Entry 4Q4V (X-ray diffraction, 2.90 A resolution); this record covers chains 2 and 3 of the 4 polymer chains in the assembly.

Chain 2:
Molecule: Coxsackievirus capsid protein VP2
From: Coxsackievirus A24
UniProt: V9VEF3 (V9VEF3_9ENTO); residues 1-271 here correspond to UniProt positions 70-340 (UniProt number = residue number + 69)
Chain sequence (271 residues; each row starts with the number of its first residue):
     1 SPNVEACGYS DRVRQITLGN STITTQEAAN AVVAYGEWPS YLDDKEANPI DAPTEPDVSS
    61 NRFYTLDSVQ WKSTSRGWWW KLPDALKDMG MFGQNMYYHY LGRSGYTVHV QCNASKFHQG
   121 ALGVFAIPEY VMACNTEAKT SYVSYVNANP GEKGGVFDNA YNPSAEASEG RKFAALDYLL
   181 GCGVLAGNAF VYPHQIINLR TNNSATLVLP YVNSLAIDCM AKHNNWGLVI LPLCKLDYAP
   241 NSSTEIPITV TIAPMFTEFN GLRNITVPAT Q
Unresolved in the structure: 1-7

Chain 3:
Molecule: Coxsackievirus capsid protein VP3
From: Coxsackievirus A24
UniProt: V9VEF3 (V9VEF3_9ENTO); residues 1-240 here correspond to UniProt positions 341-580 (UniProt number = residue number + 340)
Chain sequence (240 residues; numbered 1 to 240; the number before each row is that of its first residue):
     1 GLPTMLTPGS SQFLTSDDFQ SPCALPNFDV TPPIHIPGEV FNMMELAEID SMIPMNSVTG
    61 KANTMEMYPI PLDDKGSATP IFSISLSPAS DKRLQYTMLG EILNYYTHWT GSLRFTFLFC
   121 GSMMATGKIL LSYSPPGAKP PTTRKDAMLG THIIWDLGLQ SSCTMLAPWI SNTVYRRCIK
   181 DDFTEGGYIT CFYQTRIVVP SGTPTSMFML AFVSACPDFS VRLLRDTNHI SQRTLFARAQ
Unresolved in the structure: 238-240

Chain 2 / chain 3 interface:
Residue-residue contacts - 71 pairs, chain 2 then chain 3:
  Y35(2) - G38(3)
  E37(2) - H35(3)  salt bridge
  E37(2) - P37(3)
  E46(2) - I34(3)
  E46(2) - H35(3)  hydrogen bond (side chain-backbone)
  R76(2) - M65(3)
  R76(2) - E66(3)  salt bridge
  K116(2) - S122(3)
  K116(2) - M123(3)  hydrogen bond (backbone-backbone)
  K116(2) - M124(3)  hydrogen bond (backbone-backbone)
  F117(2) - M124(3)  hydrophobic
  F117(2) - S201(3)
  F117(2) - G202(3)
  F117(2) - T203(3)
  F117(2) - P204(3)
  H118(2) - S122(3)
  Q119(2) - C120(3)
  Q119(2) - G121(3)
  Q119(2) - S122(3)  hydrogen bond (side chain-backbone)
  Q119(2) - P204(3)
  Q119(2) - S206(3)  hydrogen bond (side chain-backbone)
  Q119(2) - M207(3)
  G120(2) - C120(3)
  A121(2) - C120(3)  hydrophobic
  D177(2) - M65(3)
  Y178(2) - N63(3)
  Y178(2) - T64(3)
  Y178(2) - M65(3)  hydrophobic
  L185(2) - M67(3)  hydrophobic
  L185(2) - Y68(3)
  L185(2) - Y96(3)  hydrophobic
  A186(2) - M65(3)  hydrophobic
  G187(2) - S51(3)
  G187(2) - M52(3)  hydrogen bond (backbone-backbone)
  G187(2) - Y68(3)  hydrogen bond (backbone-side chain)
  N188(2) - S51(3)
  N188(2) - Y96(3)  hydrogen bond (side chain-backbone)
  N188(2) - T97(3)
  N188(2) - M98(3)  hydrogen bond (side chain-backbone)
  F190(2) - I49(3)
  F190(2) - D50(3)
  F190(2) - M52(3)  hydrophobic
  F190(2) - F212(3)  hydrophobic
  V191(2) - M98(3)  hydrophobic
  I196(2) - L118(3)  hydrophobic
  N198(2) - L118(3)
  N198(2) - F119(3)  hydrogen bond (side chain-backbone)
  N198(2) - C120(3)
  R200(2) - F119(3)
  R200(2) - G121(3)
  R200(2) - S122(3)  hydrogen bond (side chain-backbone)
  R200(2) - M123(3)
  R200(2) - A125(3)  hydrogen bond (side chain-backbone)
  R200(2) - G158(3)  hydrogen bond (side chain-backbone)
  T201(2) - S161(3)
  P210(2) - P37(3)  hydrophobic
  Y211(2) - P37(3)
  V212(2) - P37(3)  hydrophobic
  N213(2) - I36(3)
  L215(2) - I34(3)
  A216(2) - I34(3)
  L233(2) - M52(3)  hydrophobic
  L233(2) - P69(3)
  L233(2) - L210(3)  hydrophobic
  C234(2) - C120(3)  hydrophobic
  C234(2) - F208(3)  hydrophobic
  C234(2) - L210(3)  hydrophobic
  D237(2) - P204(3)
  A239(2) - T203(3)
  A239(2) - P204(3)
  P240(2) - G202(3)
Also at the interface, not in a pair above, chain 2 (38 interface residues in all): S214, L231, P232, K235, Y238
Also at the interface, not in a pair above, chain 3 (42 interface residues in all): E101, L157, L159, P200

In short:
38 residues of chain 2 face 42 of chain 3 across their interface; the contacts include 13 hydrogen bonds and 2
salt bridges. Polar contacts include E37(2)-H35(3), R76(2)-E66(3) and E46(2)-H35(3).
Here chain 2 is Coxsackievirus capsid protein VP2 and chain 3 is Coxsackievirus capsid protein VP3, both from
Coxsackievirus A24. Entry 4Q4V (Crystal structure of Coxsackievirus A24v) was determined by X-ray diffraction,
deposited together with 4Q4W, 4Q4X and 4Q4Y.
